Entry 7T3K (electron microscopy, 3.50 A resolution); this record covers chains A and M of the 22 polymer chains in the assembly.

== Chain A ==
Molecule: CRISPR-associated protein Csy1
UniProtKB: Q02ML9 (CSY1_PSEAB); residue numbers follow UniProt; this construct covers 1-434
Sequence (434 residues; each row starts with the number of its first residue):
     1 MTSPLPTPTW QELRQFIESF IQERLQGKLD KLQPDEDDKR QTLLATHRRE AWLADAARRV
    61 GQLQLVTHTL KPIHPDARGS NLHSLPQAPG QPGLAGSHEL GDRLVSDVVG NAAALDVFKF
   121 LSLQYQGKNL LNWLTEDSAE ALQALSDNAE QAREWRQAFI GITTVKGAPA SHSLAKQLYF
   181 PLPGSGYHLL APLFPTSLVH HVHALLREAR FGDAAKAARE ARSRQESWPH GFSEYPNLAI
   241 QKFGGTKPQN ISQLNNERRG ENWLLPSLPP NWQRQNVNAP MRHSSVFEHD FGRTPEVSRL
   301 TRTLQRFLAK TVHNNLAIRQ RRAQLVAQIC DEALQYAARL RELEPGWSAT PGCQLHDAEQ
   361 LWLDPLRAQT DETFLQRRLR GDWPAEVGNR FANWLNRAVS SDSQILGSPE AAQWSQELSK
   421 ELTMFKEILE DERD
Disordered / not traced: 1-7

== Chain M ==
Molecule: 61-nt RNA strand
Sequence (61 nucleotides; row label = number of the first residue in the row):
     1 CUAAGAAAUU CACGGCGGGC UUGAUGUCCG CGUCUACCUG AUUCACUGCC GUAUAGGCAG
    61 C

== Interface between chain A and chain M ==
Residue-residue contacts (18):
  Ile-73(A) / A3(M)  base contact
  Ser-173(A) / A4(M)  hydrogen bond to the base
  Ser-173(A) / G5(M)  hydrogen bond to the base
  Leu-174(A) / G5(M)  base contact
  Ala-175(A) / A4(M)  hydrogen bond to the base
  Lys-176(A) / A3(M)  phosphate contact
  Lys-176(A) / A4(M)  base contact
  Lys-176(A) / G5(M)  hydrogen bond to the base
  Gln-177(A) / A4(M)  hydrogen bond to the base
  Leu-178(A) / U2(M)  phosphate contact
  Leu-178(A) / A3(M)  phosphate contact
  Leu-178(A) / A4(M)  sugar contact
  Tyr-179(A) / C1(M)  stacking on the base
  Tyr-179(A) / U2(M)  hydrogen bond to the phosphate
  Tyr-187(A) / C1(M)  base contact
  Pro-192(A) / A3(M)  base contact
  Leu-193(A) / A3(M)  hydrogen bond to the base
  Pro-195(A) / A3(M)  base contact
Also at the interface, not in a pair above, chain A (13 interface residues in all): Phe-194
Also at the interface, not in a pair above, chain M (6 interface residues in all): A6

== Summary ==
The interface between chain A and chain M involves 13 residues on one side and 6 on the other, with 7 hydrogen
bonds and 1 aromatic stacking contact. Polar contacts include Ser-173(A)/A4(M), Ser-173(A)/G5(M) and
Ala-175(A)/A4(M).
Chain A is CRISPR-associated protein Csy1 and chain M is a 61-nt RNA strand; the structure, Cryo-EM structure
of Csy-AcrIF24 dimer, was determined by electron microscopy together with 7T3J, 7T3L, 7TAW and 7TAX from the
same study.
